Entry 8ZDW (electron microscopy, 3.45 A resolution); this record covers chains A and B of the 12 polymer chains in the assembly.

# Chain A
Protein: Hemagglutinin
Source organism: Influenza A virus (strain A/Vietnam/1203/2004 H5N1)
Reference sequence: Q6DQ33 (Q6DQ33_I04A1); the construct lacks a stretch of the UniProt sequence, so the offset changes along the chain: -5 to 55 = UniProt 1-61; 56-83 = UniProt 63-90; 84-96 = UniProt 92-104; 97-125 = UniProt 106-134; 3 more segments
Amino-acid sequence (337 residues; row label = number of the first residue in the row; a row labelled like 125A-125B holds insertion residues (125A, then the next letters in order); numbers below 1 keep their minus sign (Met-5 is residue -5)):
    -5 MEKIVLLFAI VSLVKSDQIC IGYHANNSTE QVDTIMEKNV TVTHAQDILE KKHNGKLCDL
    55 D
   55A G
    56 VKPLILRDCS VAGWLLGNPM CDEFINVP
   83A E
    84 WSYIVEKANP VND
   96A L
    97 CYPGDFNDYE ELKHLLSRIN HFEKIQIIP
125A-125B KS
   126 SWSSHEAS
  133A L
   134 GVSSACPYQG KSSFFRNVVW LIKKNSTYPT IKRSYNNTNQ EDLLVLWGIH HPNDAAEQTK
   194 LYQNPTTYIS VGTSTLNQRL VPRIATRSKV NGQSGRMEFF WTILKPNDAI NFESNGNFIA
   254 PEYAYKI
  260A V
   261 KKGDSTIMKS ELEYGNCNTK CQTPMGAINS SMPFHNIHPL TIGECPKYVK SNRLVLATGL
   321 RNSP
Disordered / not traced: -5 to 10
Disulfides: Cys52-Cys277, Cys64-Cys76, Cys97-Cys139, Cys281-Cys305
Covalently attached groups: N-acetylglucosamine (NAG) linked to Asn21, Asn33, Asn158, Asn169, Asn289

# Chain B
Protein: Hemagglutinin
Source organism: Influenza A virus (strain A/Vietnam/1203/2004 H5N1)
Reference sequence: Q6DQ33 (Q6DQ33_I04A1); residues -8 to 219 here correspond to UniProt positions 338-565 (UniProt number = residue number + 346)
Amino-acid sequence (228 residues; row label = number of the first residue in the row; numbers below 1 keep their minus sign (Gln-8 is residue -8)):
    -8 QRERRRKKRG LFGAIAGFIE GGWQGMVDGW YGYHHSNEQG SGYAADKEST QKAIDGVTNK
    52 VNSIIDKMNT QFEAVGREFN NLERRIENLN KKMEDGFLDV WTYNAELLVL MENERTLDFH
   112 DSNVKNLYDK VRLQLRDNAK ELGNGCFEFY HKCDNECMES VRNGTYDYPQ YSEEARLKRE
   172 EISGVKLESI GIYQILSIYS TVASSLALAI MVAGLSLWMC SNGSLQCR
Disordered / not traced: -8 to 0, 175-219
Disulfides: Cys144-Cys148
Covalently attached groups: N-acetylglucosamine (NAG) linked to Asn154

# How chain A and chain B interact
Pairs across the interface (95; chain A residue first):
  Asp11(A) with Ser27(B); Asn28(B); Glu139(B); Phe140(B)
  Gln12(A) with His26(B); Ser27(B), hydrogen bond (backbone-backbone); Leu133(B); Cys137(B), hydrogen bond; Phe138(B); Glu139(B), hydrogen bond
  Ile13(A) with His25(B); Cys137(B); Phe138(B), hydrogen bond (backbone-backbone); Phe140(B), hydrophobic; Met149(B), hydrophobic; Val152(B), hydrophobic
  Cys14(A) with Trp14(B), hydrophobic; Tyr24(B); His25(B), hydrogen bond (backbone-backbone); Gly136(B); Cys137(B), hydrophobic
  Ile15(A) with Trp14(B); Tyr24(B), hydrophobic; Leu118(B), hydrophobic; Tyr119(B), hydrophobic; Val122(B), hydrophobic; Gly136(B), hydrogen bond (backbone-backbone)
  Gly16(A) with Trp14(B); Tyr22(B); Gly23(B), hydrogen bond (backbone-backbone)
  Tyr17(A) with Ile6(B), hydrophobic; Ile10(B), hydrophobic; Glu11(B); Gly12(B); Gly13(B), hydrogen bond (side chain-backbone); Trp14(B), hydrogen bond (backbone-backbone); Trp21(B)
  His18(A) with Met17(B), hydrogen bond (side chain-backbone); Val18(B); Gly20(B), hydrogen bond (side chain-backbone); Trp21(B), hydrogen bond (backbone-backbone)
  Ala19(A) with Gly13(B); Trp14(B), hydrogen bond (backbone-backbone); Gln15(B)
  Val26(A) with Asn104(B)
  Asp27(A) with Asn104(B), hydrogen bond (backbone-side chain)
  Thr28(A) with Leu101(B); Glu105(B)
  Ile29(A) with Leu101(B); Glu105(B)
  Met30(A) with Glu105(B)
  Val36(A) with Leu108(B), hydrophobic
  His38(A) with Trp21(B)
  Gln40(A) with Val52(B)
  Glu106(A) with Glu69(B); Phe70(B); Asn71(B)
  Lys109(A) with Glu69(B), salt bridge
  Lys269(A) with Glu69(B), salt bridge
  Pro293(A) with Ile56(B), hydrophobic
  Phe294(A) with Met59(B), hydrophobic
  Pro299(A) with Ala65(B), hydrophobic; Leu89(B), hydrophobic
  Leu300(A) with Ala65(B), hydrophobic; Val66(B)
  Lys307(A) with Asn60(B), hydrogen bond (side chain-backbone); Gln62(B); Glu64(B), salt bridge
  Tyr308(A) with Gln62(B); Leu89(B), hydrophobic
  Val309(A) with Gln62(B)
  Lys310(A) with Asp90(B), salt bridge; Thr93(B), hydrogen bond (backbone-side chain)
  Ser311(A) with Thr93(B), hydrogen bond; Glu97(B), hydrogen bond
  Leu314(A) with Glu97(B)
  Val315(A) with Val100(B); Asn104(B), hydrogen bond (backbone-side chain)
  Leu316(A) with Ile55(B), hydrophobic; Asn104(B)
  Ala317(A) with Asn104(B), hydrogen bond (backbone-side chain); Thr107(B), hydrogen bond (backbone-side chain)
  Thr318(A) with Trp21(B); Val48(B); Val52(B)
  Gly319(A) with Leu108(B); His111(B)
  Leu320(A) with Ile6(B), hydrophobic; Tyr22(B), hydrophobic; His111(B)
  Arg321(A) with Gly1(B); Ile6(B); Leu108(B)
  Ser323(A) with Glu11(B)
  Pro324(A) with Gln15(B)
Also at the interface, not in a pair above, chain A (40 interface residues in all): Lys32
Also at the interface, not in a pair above, chain B (60 interface residues in all): Gly67, Ala96, Glu103, Val115, His142, Arg153

# Overview
40 residues of chain A face 60 of chain B across their interface, with 21 hydrogen bonds and 4 salt bridges.
Among the polar pairs are Lys109(A)-Glu69(B), Lys269(A)-Glu69(B) and Lys307(A)-Glu64(B). Covalently linked
N-acetylglucosamine: at Asn21(A), Asn33(A), Asn158(A), Asn169(A) and Asn289(A).
Chain A is Hemagglutinin and chain B is Hemagglutinin, both from Influenza A virus (strain A/Vietnam/1203/2004
H5N1); the structure, The cryoEM structure of H5N1 HA split from symmetric filament in conformation A, was
determined by electron microscopy together with 8ZDV from the same study.
